PDB entry 6IIJ | electron microscopy, 2.84 A resolution | chains B and C of the 4 polymer chains in the assembly

Chain B:
Protein: VP2
From: Coxsackievirus A10
UniProtKB: A0A1B3Z4Y8 (A0A1B3Z4Y8_9ENTO); residues 1-255 here correspond to UniProt positions 70-324 (UniProt number = residue number + 69)
Sequence (255 residues; row label = number of the first residue in the row):
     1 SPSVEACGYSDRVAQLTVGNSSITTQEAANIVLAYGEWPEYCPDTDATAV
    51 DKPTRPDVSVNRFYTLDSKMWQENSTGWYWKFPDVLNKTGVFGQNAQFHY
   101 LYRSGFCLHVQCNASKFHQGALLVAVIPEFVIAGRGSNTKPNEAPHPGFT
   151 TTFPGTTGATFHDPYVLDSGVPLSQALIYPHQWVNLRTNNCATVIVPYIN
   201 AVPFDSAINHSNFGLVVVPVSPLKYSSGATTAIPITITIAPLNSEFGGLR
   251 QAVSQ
Disordered / not traced: 1-9

Chain C:
Protein: VP3
From: Coxsackievirus A10
UniProtKB: A0A1B3Z4Y8 (A0A1B3Z4Y8_9ENTO); residues 1-240 here correspond to UniProt positions 325-564 (UniProt number = residue number + 324)
Sequence (240 residues; row label = number of the first residue in the row):
     1 GIPAELRPGTNQFLTTDDDTAAPILPGFTPTPTIHIPGEVHSLLELCRVE
    51 TILEVNNTTEATGLTRLLIPVSSQNKADELCAAFMVDPGRIGPWQSTLVG
   101 QICRYYTQWSGSLKVTFMFTGSFMATGKMLVAYSPPGSAQPANRETAMLG
   151 THVIWDFGLQSSVSLVIPWISNTHFRTAKTGGNYDYYTAGVVTLWYQTNY
   201 VVPPETPGEAYIIAMGAAQDNFTLKICKDTDEVTQQAVLQ

Chain B / chain C interface:
Residue-residue contacts - 58 pairs, chain B then chain C:
  Glu-37(B) with His-35(C), salt bridge; Pro-37(C)
  Asp-46(B) with Ile-34(C); His-35(C)
  Lys-116(B) with Ser-122(C); Phe-123(C), hydrogen bond (backbone-backbone); Met-124(C)
  Phe-117(B) with Met-124(C), hydrophobic; Thr-206(C); Pro-207(C)
  His-118(B) with Ser-122(C)
  Gln-119(B) with Thr-120(C); Gly-121(C); Ser-122(C), hydrogen bond (side chain-backbone); Pro-207(C); Glu-209(C), hydrogen bond (side chain-backbone)
  Gly-120(B) with Thr-120(C)
  Ala-121(B) with Thr-120(C)
  Tyr-165(B) with Glu-54(C), hydrogen bond; Gly-63(C)
  Ser-174(B) with Thr-51(C); Ile-52(C), hydrogen bond (backbone-backbone); Ser-96(C), hydrogen bond (side chain-backbone)
  Gln-175(B) with Ser-96(C); Thr-97(C), hydrogen bond (side chain-backbone); Leu-98(C); Gln-101(C)
  Leu-177(B) with Val-49(C); Glu-50(C); Ile-52(C), hydrophobic; Met-215(C), hydrophobic
  Ile-178(B) with Leu-46(C), hydrophobic
  Trp-183(B) with Met-118(C), hydrophobic
  Asn-185(B) with Phe-119(C), hydrogen bond (side chain-backbone); Thr-120(C)
  Arg-187(B) with Phe-119(C); Gly-121(C); Ser-122(C); Phe-123(C); Ala-125(C); Gly-158(C), hydrogen bond (side chain-backbone)
  Thr-188(B) with Ser-161(C)
  Ile-199(B) with Pro-37(C), hydrophobic
  Asn-200(B) with Ile-36(C)
  Ala-201(B) with Ile-34(C)
  Val-202(B) with Ile-34(C)
  Pro-203(B) with Ile-34(C)
  Val-220(B) with Leu-64(C); Leu-68(C)
  Ser-221(B) with Leu-68(C); Thr-120(C)
  Pro-222(B) with Leu-68(C); Tyr-211(C)
  Lys-224(B) with Pro-207(C)
  Tyr-225(B) with Pro-207(C), hydrophobic
  Ser-226(B) with Glu-205(C), hydrogen bond (side chain-backbone); Thr-206(C), hydrogen bond (side chain-backbone); Pro-207(C)
Also at the interface, not in a pair above, chain B (38 interface residues in all): Arg-12, Tyr-35, Glu-40, Pro-141, Pro-164, Leu-173, Pro-197, Tyr-198, Val-218, Pro-219
Also at the interface, not in a pair above, chain C (43 interface residues in all): Thr-33, Gly-38, Arg-66, Leu-67, Phe-157, Leu-159, Tyr-200, Ala-210, Ile-213, Gln-240

In short:
38 residues of chain B and 43 residues of chain C are in contact; the contacts include 11 hydrogen bonds and 1
salt bridge. Among the polar pairs are Glu-37(B)/His-35(C), Gln-119(B)/Ser-122(C) and Gln-119(B)/Glu-209(C).
Here chain B is VP2 and chain C is VP3, both from Coxsackievirus A10. Entry 6IIJ (Cryo-EM structure of CV-A10
mature virion) was determined by electron microscopy, deposited together with 6IIO.
